PDB entry 4KDN | X-ray diffraction, 2.48 A resolution | chains A and B of the 6 polymer chains in the assembly

== Chain A ==
Molecule: Hemagglutinin
Organism: Influenza A virus
Reference sequence: Q6DQ33 (Q6DQ33_9INFA); residues 5-325 here correspond to UniProt positions 17-337 (UniProt number = residue number + 12)
Amino-acid sequence (322 residues; row label = number of the first residue in the row):
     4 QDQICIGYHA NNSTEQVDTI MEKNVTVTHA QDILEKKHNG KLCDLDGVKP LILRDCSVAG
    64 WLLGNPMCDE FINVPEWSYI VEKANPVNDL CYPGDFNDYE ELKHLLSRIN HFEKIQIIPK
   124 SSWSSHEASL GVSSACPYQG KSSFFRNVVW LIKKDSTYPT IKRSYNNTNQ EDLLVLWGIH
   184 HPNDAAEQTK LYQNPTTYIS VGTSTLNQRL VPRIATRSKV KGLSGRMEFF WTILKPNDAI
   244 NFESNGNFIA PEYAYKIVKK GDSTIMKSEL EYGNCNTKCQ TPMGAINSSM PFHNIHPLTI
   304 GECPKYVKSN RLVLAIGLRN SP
Disulfide bonds: Cys46-Cys278, Cys59-Cys71, Cys94-Cys139, Cys282-Cys306
Covalent attachments: N-acetylglucosamine (NAG) linked to Asn27, Asn169
Differences from the reference sequence: expression tag (4); engineered mutation Asp158 (Asn170 in Q6DQ33), Lys224 (Asn236 in Q6DQ33), Leu226 (Gln238 in Q6DQ33), Ile319 (Thr331 in Q6DQ33)
Ligand contacts: N-acetyl-alpha-neuraminic acid (SIA): Tyr95, Leu133, Gly134, Val135, Ser136, Ser137, Ser145, Trp153, Ile155, His183, Asn186, Glu190, Lys193, Leu194, Leu226

== Chain B ==
Molecule: Hemagglutinin
Organism: Influenza A virus
Reference sequence: Q6DQ33 (Q6DQ33_9INFA); residues 335-509 here correspond to UniProt positions 347-521 (UniProt number = residue number + 12)
Amino-acid sequence (175 residues; numbered 335 to 509; the number before each row is that of its first residue):
   335 GLFGAIAGFI EGGWQGMVDG WYGYHHSNEQ GSGYAADKES TQKAIDGVTN KVNSIIDKMN
   395 TQFEAVGREF NNLERRIENL NKKMEDGFLD VWTYNAELLV LMENERTLDF HDSNVKNLYD
   455 KVRLQLRDNA KELGNGCFEF YHKCDNECME SVRNGTYDYP QYSEEARLKR EEISG
Disulfide bonds: Cys478-Cys482

== Interface between chain A and chain B ==
Pairs across the interface (120):
  Gln4(A) - Phe474(B)  hydrogen bond (side chain-backbone)
  Gln4(A) - Tyr475(B)
  Gln4(A) - Lys503(B)
  Asp5(A) - Ser361(B)
  Asp5(A) - Asn362(B)
  Asp5(A) - Phe472(B)
  Asp5(A) - Glu473(B)
  Asp5(A) - Phe474(B)  hydrogen bond (backbone-backbone)
  Asp5(A) - Cys478(B)  hydrogen bond (side chain-backbone)
  Gln6(A) - His359(B)
  Gln6(A) - His360(B)
  Gln6(A) - Ser361(B)  hydrogen bond (backbone-backbone)
  Gln6(A) - Leu467(B)
  Gln6(A) - Phe472(B)
  Gln6(A) - Glu473(B)
  Gln6(A) - Met483(B)
  Ile7(A) - Tyr358(B)  hydrophobic
  Ile7(A) - His359(B)
  Ile7(A) - His360(B)
  Ile7(A) - Cys471(B)
  Ile7(A) - Phe472(B)  hydrogen bond (backbone-backbone)
  Ile7(A) - Phe474(B)  hydrophobic
  Ile7(A) - Met483(B)  hydrophobic
  Cys8(A) - Trp348(B)
  Cys8(A) - Gly357(B)
  Cys8(A) - Tyr358(B)
  Cys8(A) - His359(B)  hydrogen bond (backbone-backbone)
  Cys8(A) - Gly470(B)
  Cys8(A) - Cys471(B)  disulfide
  Ile9(A) - Ile344(B)
  Ile9(A) - Trp348(B)
  Ile9(A) - Gly357(B)
  Ile9(A) - Tyr358(B)  hydrophobic
  Ile9(A) - Tyr453(B)  hydrophobic
  Ile9(A) - Val456(B)  hydrophobic
  Ile9(A) - Gly470(B)  hydrogen bond (backbone-backbone)
  Ile9(A) - Phe472(B)  hydrophobic
  Gly10(A) - Trp348(B)
  Gly10(A) - Met351(B)
  Gly10(A) - Tyr356(B)
  Gly10(A) - Gly357(B)  hydrogen bond (backbone-backbone)
  Tyr11(A) - Ile340(B)  hydrogen bond (side chain-backbone)
  Tyr11(A) - Ile344(B)
  Tyr11(A) - Gly346(B)  hydrogen bond (side chain-backbone)
  Tyr11(A) - Gly347(B)
  Tyr11(A) - Trp348(B)  hydrogen bond (backbone-backbone)
  Tyr11(A) - Met351(B)  hydrophobic
  Tyr11(A) - Trp355(B)
  His12(A) - Trp348(B)
  His12(A) - Met351(B)  hydrogen bond (side chain-backbone)
  His12(A) - Gly354(B)
  His12(A) - Trp355(B)  hydrogen bond (backbone-backbone)
  Ala13(A) - Gly347(B)
  Ala13(A) - Trp348(B)  hydrogen bond (backbone-backbone)
  Ala13(A) - Gln349(B)
  Asn14(A) - Gln349(B)  hydrogen bond (backbone-side chain)
  Val20(A) - Asn438(B)
  Asp21(A) - Leu435(B)
  Asp21(A) - Asn438(B)  hydrogen bond (backbone-side chain)
  Thr22(A) - Leu435(B)
  Thr22(A) - Asn438(B)
  Thr22(A) - Glu439(B)
  Thr22(A) - Leu442(B)
  Ile23(A) - Leu435(B)
  Ile23(A) - Glu439(B)
  Met24(A) - Glu439(B)
  Gln34(A) - Val386(B)
  Ile36(A) - Ile390(B)  hydrophobic
  Leu48(A) - Phe397(B)  hydrophobic
  Glu103(A) - Glu403(B)
  Glu103(A) - Asn405(B)  hydrogen bond
  His107(A) - Glu403(B)  salt bridge
  Arg111(A) - Phe397(B)
  Asp265(A) - Phe397(B)
  Ser266(A) - Ala399(B)
  Thr267(A) - Ala399(B)
  Thr267(A) - Val400(B)
  Thr267(A) - Glu403(B)  hydrogen bond
  Ser292(A) - Ile390(B)
  Phe295(A) - Trp426(B)  hydrophobic
  Phe295(A) - Ala430(B)  hydrophobic
  Pro300(A) - Val400(B)
  Leu301(A) - Val400(B)
  Leu301(A) - Arg402(B)
  Thr302(A) - Glu398(B)
  Thr302(A) - Ala399(B)
  Thr302(A) - Val400(B)  hydrogen bond (backbone-backbone)
  Ile303(A) - Phe397(B)  hydrophobic
  Ile303(A) - Glu398(B)
  Gly304(A) - Gln396(B)
  Gly304(A) - Phe397(B)
  Gly304(A) - Glu398(B)  hydrogen bond (backbone-backbone)
  Lys308(A) - Met393(B)
  Lys308(A) - Asn394(B)  hydrogen bond (side chain-backbone)
  Lys308(A) - Trp426(B)
  Tyr309(A) - Leu423(B)  hydrophobic
  Val310(A) - Trp426(B)
  Val310(A) - Thr427(B)
  Lys311(A) - Thr427(B)  hydrogen bond (backbone-side chain)
  Ser312(A) - Glu431(B)
  Arg314(A) - Glu431(B)
  Leu315(A) - Ala430(B)  hydrophobic
  Leu315(A) - Glu431(B)
  Val316(A) - Val434(B)
  Val316(A) - Asn438(B)  hydrogen bond (backbone-side chain)
  Leu317(A) - Val386(B)  hydrophobic
  Leu317(A) - Ile389(B)  hydrophobic
  Leu317(A) - Val434(B)  hydrophobic
  Leu317(A) - Asn438(B)
  Ala318(A) - Asn438(B)  hydrogen bond (backbone-side chain)
  Ala318(A) - Thr441(B)
  Ile319(A) - Trp355(B)
  Ile319(A) - Val382(B)  hydrophobic
  Ile319(A) - His445(B)  hydrogen bond (backbone-side chain)
  Gly320(A) - His445(B)  hydrogen bond (backbone-side chain)
  Leu321(A) - Ile340(B)  hydrophobic
  Leu321(A) - Trp355(B)
  Leu321(A) - His445(B)
  Arg322(A) - Leu442(B)
  Ser324(A) - Gly346(B)
Other interface residues (no listed pair), chain A (57 interface residues in all): Asn15, Val28, Val30, Thr31, Lys106, Ile268, Met293, Pro294, Glu305, Cys306
Other interface residues (no listed pair), chain B (65 interface residues in all): Ala341, Glu363, Thr395, Gly401, Glu419, Met436, Val449, Leu452, Leu460, His476, Lys477
Disulfides between the chains: Cys8(A)-Cys471(B)

== Summary ==
The interface between chain A and chain B involves 57 residues on one side and 65 on the other, with 1
disulfide bond, 26 hydrogen bonds and 1 salt bridge. Polar contacts include His107(A)-Glu403(B),
Gln4(A)-Phe474(B) and Asp5(A)-Cys478(B). Chain A binds N-acetyl-alpha-neuraminic acid.
Here chain A is Hemagglutinin and chain B is Hemagglutinin, both from Influenza A virus. Entry 4KDN (Crystal
structure of the hemagglutinin of ferret-transmissible H5N1 virus in complex with avian receptor analog LSTa)
was determined by X-ray diffraction together with 4KDM, 4KDO and 4KDQ from the same study.
